Entry 1ZQN (X-ray diffraction, 3.00 A resolution); this record covers chains T and A of the 3 polymer chains in the assembly.

[Chain T]
Molecule: 8-nt DNA strand
Sequence (8 nucleotides; numbered 1 to 8; the number before each row is that of its first residue):
     1 CATTAGAA

[Chain A]
Molecule: Protein (DNA polymerase beta (e.c.2.7.7.7))
Organism: Homo sapiens
UniProt: P06746 (DPOB_HUMAN); residues 2-335 here correspond to UniProt positions 1-334 (UniProt number = residue number - 1)
Chain sequence (335 residues; row label = number of the first residue in the row):
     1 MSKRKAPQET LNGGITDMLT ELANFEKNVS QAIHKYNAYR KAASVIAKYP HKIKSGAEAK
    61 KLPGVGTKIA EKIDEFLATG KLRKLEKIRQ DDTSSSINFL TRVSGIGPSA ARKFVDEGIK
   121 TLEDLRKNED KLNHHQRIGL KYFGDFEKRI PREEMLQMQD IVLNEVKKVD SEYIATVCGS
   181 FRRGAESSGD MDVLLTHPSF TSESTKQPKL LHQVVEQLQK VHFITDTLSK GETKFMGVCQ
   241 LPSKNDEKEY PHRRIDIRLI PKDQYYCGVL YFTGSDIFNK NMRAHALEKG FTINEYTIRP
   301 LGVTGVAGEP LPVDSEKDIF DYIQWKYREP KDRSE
Not modelled in the structure: 1-8
Ion coordination: barium ion site 1: Lys60, Leu62, Val65 (shared with 1 residue of chain P); barium ion site 2: Thr101, Val103, Ile106 (shared with 1 residue of chain P)
Swiss-Prot annotation at these positions:
  - binding site (K(+)): Lys61
  - binding site (Na(+)): Lys61

[Chain T / chain A interface]
Pairs across the interface (12):
  DA2(T) - Tyr296(A)  sugar contact
  DT3(T) - Thr233(A)  phosphate contact
  DT3(T) - Lys234(A)  phosphate contact
  DT4(T) - Ser229(A)  phosphate contact
  DT4(T) - Lys230(A)  phosphate contact
  DT4(T) - Gly231(A)  phosphate contact
  DT4(T) - Glu232(A)  hydrogen bond to the phosphate
  DT4(T) - Thr233(A)  hydrogen bond to the phosphate
  DT4(T) - Lys234(A)  hydrogen bond to the phosphate
  DA5(T) - Ser229(A)  phosphate contact
  DA5(T) - Lys230(A)  hydrogen bond to the phosphate
  DG6(T) - Asn133(A)  phosphate contact
Interface residues without a listed pair, chain A (9 interface residues in all): His134

[Summary]
5 residues of chain T and 9 residues of chain A are in contact; the contacts include 4 hydrogen bonds. Polar
contacts include DT4(T)-Glu232(A), DT4(T)-Thr233(A) and DT4(T)-Lys234(A). UniProt lists K+-binding residue
Lys61(A) and Na+-binding residue Lys61(A) on chain A.
Chain T is an 8-nt DNA strand and chain A is Protein (DNA polymerase beta (e.c.2.7.7.7)) (Homo sapiens); the
structure, DNA polymerase beta (pol B) (e.c.2.7.7.7) complexed with seven base pairs of DNA; soaked in the
..., was determined by X-ray diffraction together with 1ZQA, 1ZQB, 1ZQC, 1ZQD, 1ZQE, 1ZQG and 28 further
entries from the same study.
